9GYY - chains A and B; structure by X-ray diffraction, 1.50 A resolution.

[Chain A (and B)]
Protein: DUF4867 domain-containing protein
From: Priestia megaterium
Notes: chain B of this document is another copy of the same molecule, construct and numbering; everything in this record applies to it too
Reference sequence: D5E1T1 (D5E1T1_PRIM1); residue numbers follow UniProt; this construct covers 1-223
Sequence (243 residues; numbered -19 to 223; the number before each row is that of its first residue; numbers below 1 keep their minus sign (Met-19 is residue -19)):
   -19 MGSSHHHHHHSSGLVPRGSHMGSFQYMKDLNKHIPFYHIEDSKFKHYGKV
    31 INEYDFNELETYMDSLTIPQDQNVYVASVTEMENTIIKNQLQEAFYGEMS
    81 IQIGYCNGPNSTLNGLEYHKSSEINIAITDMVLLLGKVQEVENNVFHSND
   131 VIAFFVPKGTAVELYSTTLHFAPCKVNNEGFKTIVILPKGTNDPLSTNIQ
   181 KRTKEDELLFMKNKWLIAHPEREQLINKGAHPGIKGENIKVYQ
Disordered / not traced: -19 to 1
Differences from the reference sequence: initiating methionine (-19); expression tag (-18 to 0)
Bound ions: Fe ion: Glu97, His99, Glu103, His150; Na+: Gly209 (shared with Asp51(B) of chain B)
What the authors report for this chain:
  - Fe ion coordination: Glu97, His99, Glu103, His150

[Interface between chain A and chain B]
Residue-residue contacts (71):
  Lys25(A) with Gln119(B)
  His26(A) with His26(B); Gln119(B), hydrogen bond (backbone-side chain)
  Glu33(A) with Arg182(B)
  Tyr34(A) with Arg182(B); Thr183(B)
  Gln70(A) with Arg182(B)
  Glu73(A) with Thr177(B); Ile179(B); Leu189(B)
  Ala74(A) with Ile179(B), hydrophobic; Asp186(B); Trp195(B)
  Phe75(A) with Lys100(B), hydrogen bond (backbone-side chain); Trp195(B)
  Tyr76(A) with Trp195(B)
  Gly77(A) with Leu189(B); Lys192(B); Asn193(B), hydrogen bond (backbone-backbone); Trp195(B)
  Glu78(A) with Leu175(B); Ser176(B), hydrogen bond (side chain-backbone); Thr177(B), hydrogen bond; Lys192(B), salt bridge
  Met79(A) with Pro168(B), hydrophobic; Lys169(B); Asn193(B)
  Lys100(A) with Phe75(B), hydrogen bond (side chain-backbone); Lys100(B); Ser101(B); Ser102(B); Glu143(B), salt bridge
  Ser101(A) with Lys100(B)
  Ser102(A) with Lys100(B)
  Lys117(A) with Gln119(B)
  Val118(A) with Lys29(B)
  Gln119(A) with Lys25(B); His26(B), hydrogen bond (side chain-backbone); Tyr145(B)
  Glu143(A) with Lys100(B), salt bridge
  Tyr145(A) with Val118(B); Gln119(B); Thr147(B)
  Ser146(A) with Ser146(B), hydrogen bond
  Thr147(A) with Tyr145(B); Thr147(B)
  Pro168(A) with Met79(B), hydrophobic
  Lys169(A) with Met79(B)
  Leu175(A) with Glu78(B)
  Ser176(A) with Glu78(B), hydrogen bond (backbone-side chain)
  Thr177(A) with Glu73(B), hydrogen bond; Glu78(B), hydrogen bond (backbone-side chain)
  Ile179(A) with Glu73(B); Ala74(B), hydrophobic
  Arg182(A) with Glu33(B), hydrogen bond (side chain-backbone); Tyr34(B); Gln70(B), hydrogen bond
  Thr183(A) with Glu33(B); Tyr34(B)
  Asp186(A) with Ala74(B)
  Leu189(A) with Glu73(B); Gly77(B)
  Lys192(A) with Gly77(B); Glu78(B); Met79(B)
  Asn193(A) with Gly77(B), hydrogen bond (backbone-backbone); Met79(B)
  Trp195(A) with Ala74(B); Phe75(B); Tyr76(B); Gly77(B)
Interface residues without a listed pair, chain A (38 interface residues in all): Thr171, Pro174, Glu185
Interface residues without a listed pair, chain B (39 interface residues in all): Asp35, Thr171, Pro174, Glu185

[Summary]
38 residues of chain A face 39 of chain B across their interface, with 14 hydrogen bonds and 3 salt bridges.
Polar pairs include Glu78(A)-Lys192(B), Lys100(A)-Glu143(B) and His26(A)-Gln119(B). Glu97(A), His99(A),
Glu103(A) and His150(A) coordinate a Fe ion ion. The paper reports Fe ion coordination by Glu97(A), His99(A)
and Glu103(A) among others.
Both chains are DUF4867 domain-containing protein (Priestia megaterium). Entry 9GYY (Crystal structure of
domain-of-unknown-function DUF4867 from Bacillus megaterium) was determined by X-ray diffraction (same
publication as 9GYZ).
